PDB entry 2EIQ | X-ray diffraction, 1.90 A resolution | chain A

# Chain A
Name: Thioredoxin 1
Organism: Escherichia coli
UniProt: P0AA25 (THIO_ECOLI); residues 1-108 here correspond to UniProt positions 2-109 (UniProt number = residue number + 1)
Sequence (108 residues; row label = number of the first residue in the row):
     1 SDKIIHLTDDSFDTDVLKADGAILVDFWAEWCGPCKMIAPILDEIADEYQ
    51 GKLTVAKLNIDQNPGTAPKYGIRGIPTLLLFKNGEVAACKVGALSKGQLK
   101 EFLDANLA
Not modelled in the structure: 108
Differences from the reference sequence: engineered mutation Cys89 (Thr90 in P0AA25)
Cystine bridges: Cys89 forms a disulfide with the same residue of a neighbouring copy of this chain
Cystine bridges: Cys32-Cys35
Metal / ion sites: Cu ion: Ser1, Asp2, Asp10

# In short
The Cu ion site is built by Ser1, Asp2 and Asp10.
Chain A is Thioredoxin 1 (Escherichia coli); the structure, Design of Disulfide-linked Thioredoxin Dimers and
Multimers Through Analysis of Crystal Contacts, was determined by X-ray diffraction, deposited together with
2EIO and 2EIR.
